PDB entry 9H3L | electron microscopy, 5.84 A resolution (low resolution: residue-level contacts below are approximate; hydrogen-bond / salt-bridge calls are withheld) | chains A and R of the 13 polymer chains in the assembly

# Chain A
Molecule: 23S ribosomal RNA
Organism: Escherichia coli
Sequence (2904 nucleotides; row label = number of the first residue in the row):
     1 GGUUAAGCGA CUAAGCGUAC ACGGUGGAUG CCCUGGCAGU CAGAGGCGAU GAAGGACGUG
    61 CUAAUCUGCG AUAAGCGUCG GUAAGGUGAU AUGAACCGUU AUAACCGGCG AUUUCCGAAU
   121 GGGGAAACCC AGUGUGUUUC GACACACUAU CAUUAACUGA AUCCAUAGGU UAAUGAGGCG
   181 AACCGGGGGA ACUGAAACAU CUAAGUACCC CGAGGAAAAG AAAUCAACCG AGAUUCCCCC
   241 AGUAGCGGCG AGCGAACGGG GAGCAGCCCA GAGCCUGAAU CAGUGUGUGU GUUAGUGGAA
   301 GCGUCUGGAA AGGCGCGCGA UACAGGGUGA CAGCCCCGUA CACAAAAAUG CACAUGCUGU
   361 GAGCUCGAUG AGUAGGGCGG GACACGUGGU AUCCUGUCUG AAUAUGGGGG GACCAUCCUC
   421 CAAGGCUAAA UACUCCUGAC UGACCGAUAG UGAACCAGUA CCGUGAGGGA AAGGCGAAAA
   481 GAACCCCGGC GAGGGGAGUG AAAAAGAACC UGAAACCGUG UACGUACAAG CAGUGGGAGC
   541 ACGCUUAGGC GUGUGACUGC GUACCUUUUG UAUAAUGGGU CAGCGACUUA UAUUCUGUAG
   601 CAAGGUUAAC CGAAUAGGGG AGCCGAAGGG AAACCGAGUC UUAACUGGGC GUUAAGUUGC
   661 AGGGUAUAGA CCCGAAACCC GGUGAUCUAG CCAUGGGCAG GUUGAAGGUU GGGUAACACU
   721 AACUGGAGGA CCGAACCGAC UAAUGUUGAA AAAUUAGCGG AUGACUUGUG GCUGGGGGUG
   781 AAAGGCCAAU CAAACCGGGA GAUAGCUGGU UCUCCCCGAA AGCUAUAUAA GUAGCGCCUC
   841 GUGAAUUCAU CUCCGGGGGU AGAGCACUGU UUCGGCAAGG GGGUCAUCCC GACUUACCAA
   901 CCCGAUGCAA ACUGCGAAUA CCGGAGAAUG UUAUCACGGG AGACACACGG CGGGUGCUAA
   961 CGUCCGUCGU GAAGAGGGAA ACAACCCAGA CCGCCAGCUA AGGUCCCAAA GUCAUGGUUA
  1021 AGUGGGAAAC GAUGUGGGAA GGCCCAGACA GCCAGGAUGU UGGCUUAGAA GCAGCCAUCA
  1081 UUUAAAGAAA GCGUAAUAGC UCACUGGUCG AGUCGGCCUG CGCGGAAGAU GUAACGGGGC
  1141 UAAACCAUGC ACCGAAGCUG CGGCAGCGAC GCUUAUGCGU UGUUGGGUAG GGGAGCGUUC
  1201 UGUAAGCCUG CGAAGGUGUG CUGUGAGGCA UGCUGGAGGU AUCAGAAGUG CGAAUGCUGA
  1261 CAUAAGUAAC GAUAAAGCGG GUGAAAAGCC CGCUCGCCGG AAGACCAAGG GUUCCUGUCC
  1321 AACGUUAAUC GGGGCAGGGU GAGUCGACCC CUAAGGCGAG GCCGAAAGGC GUAGUCGAUG
  1381 GGAAACAGGU UAAUAUUCCU GUACUUGGUG UUACUGCGAA GGGGGGACGG AGAAGGCUAU
  1441 GUUGGCCGGG CGACGGUUGU CCCGGUUUAA GCGUGUAGGC UGGUUUUCCA GGCAAAUCCG
  1501 GAAAAUCAAG GCUGAGGCGU GAUGACGAGG CACUACGGUG CUGAAGCAAC AAAUGCCCUG
  1561 CUUCCAGGAA AAGCCUCUAA GCAUCAGGUA ACAUCAAAUC GUACCCCAAA CCGACACAGG
  1621 UGGUCAGGUA GAGAAUACCA AGGCGCUUGA GAGAACUCGG GUGAAGGAAC UAGGCAAAAU
  1681 GGUGCCGUAA CUUCGGGAGA AGGCACGCUG AUAUGUAGGU GAGGUCCCUC GCGGAUGGAG
  1741 CUGAAAUCAG UCGAAGAUAC CAGCUGGCUG CAACUGUUUA UUAAAAACAC AGCACUGUGC
  1801 AAACACGAAA GUGGACGUAU ACGGUGUGAC GCCUGCCCGG UGCCGGAAGG UUAAUUGAUG
  1861 GGGUUAGCGC AAGCGAAGCU CUUGAUCGAA GCCCCGGUAA ACGGCGGCCG UAACUAUAAC
  1921 GGUCCUAAGG UAGCGAAAUU CCUUGUCGGG UAAGUUCCGA CCUGCACGAA UGGCGUAAUG
  1981 AUGGCCAGGC UGUCUCCACC CGAGACUCAG UGAAAUUGAA CUCGCUGUGA AGAUGCAGUG
  2041 UACCCGCGGC AAGACGGAAA GACCCCGUGA ACCUUUACUA UAGCUUGACA CUGAACAUUG
  2101 AGCCUUGAUG UGUAGGAUAG GUGGGAGGCU UUGAAGUGUG GACGCCAGUC UGCAUGGAGC
  2161 CGACCUUGAA AUACCACCCU UUAAUGUUUG AUGUUCUAAC GUUGACCCGU AAUCCGGGUU
  2221 GCGGACAGUG UCUGGUGGGU AGUUUGACUG GGGCGGUCUC CUCCUAAAGA GUAACGGAGG
  2281 AGCACGAAGG UUGGCUAAUC CUGGUCGGAC AUCAGGAGGU UAGUGCAAUG GCAUAAGCCA
  2341 GCUUGACUGC GAGCGUGACG GCGCGAGCAG GUGCGAAAGC AGGUCAUAGU GAUCCGGUGG
  2401 UUCUGAAUGG AAGGGCCAUC GCUCAACGGA UAAAAGGUAC UCCGGGGAUA ACAGGCUGAU
  2461 ACCGCCCAAG AGUUCAUAUC GACGGCGGUG UUUGGCACCU CGAUGUCGGC UCAUCACAUC
  2521 CUGGGGCUGA AGUAGGUCCC AAGGGUAUGG CUGUUCGCCA UUUAAAGUGG UACGCGAGCU
  2581 GGGUUUAGAA CGUCGUGAGA CAGUUCGGUC CCUAUCUGCC GUGGGCGCUG GAGAACUGAG
  2641 GGGGGCUGCU CCUAGUACGA GAGGACCGGA GUGGACGCAU CACUGGUGUU CGGGUUGUCA
  2701 UGCCAAUGGC ACUGCCCGGU AGCUAAAUGC GGAAGAGAUA AGUGCUGAAA GCAUCUAAGC
  2761 ACGAAACUUG CCCCGAGAUG AGUUCUCCCU GACCCUUUAA GGGUCCUGAA GGAACGUUGA
  2821 AGACGACGAC GUUGAUAGGC CGGGUGUGUA AGCGCAGCGA UGCGUUGAGC UAACCGGUAC
  2881 UAAUGAACCG UGAGGCUUAA CCUU
Unresolved in the structure: 685-793, 865-914, 1032-1122, 1687-1701, 1769-1983, 2054-2509, 2587-2607, 2904

# Chain R
Molecule: Large ribosomal subunit protein bL21
Organism: Escherichia coli
UniProtKB: P0AG48 (RL21_ECOLI); numbering as in UniProt (aligned over 1-103)
Sequence (103 residues; numbered 1 to 103; the number before each row is that of its first residue):
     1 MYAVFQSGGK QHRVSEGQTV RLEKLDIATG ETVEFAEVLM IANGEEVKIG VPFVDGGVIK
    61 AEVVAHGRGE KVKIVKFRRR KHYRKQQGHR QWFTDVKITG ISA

# Interface between chain A and chain R
Pairs across the interface - 59 pairs, chain A then chain R:
  A563(A) with Arg-79(R)
  C564(A) with Phe-77(R); Arg-79(R)
  C565(A) with Phe-77(R); Arg-78(R); Arg-79(R); Arg-80(R); His-82(R)
  U566(A) with Arg-80(R); His-82(R)
  U567(A) with Arg-80(R)
  U568(A) with Arg-80(R)
  U571(A) with Arg-80(R)
  U573(A) with Arg-80(R)
  A575(A) with Arg-80(R)
  U813(A) with Arg-84(R)
  C814(A) with Lys-85(R); Gln-86(R)
  C815(A) with Lys-85(R); Gln-87(R)
  A972(A) with Lys-81(R)
  A973(A) with Lys-81(R)
  G974(A) with Arg-78(R)
  A990(A) with Arg-78(R)
  C992(A) with His-89(R)
  G993(A) with Glu-23(R); Ile-74(R); His-89(R); Gln-91(R)
  C994(A) with Lys-10(R)
  A996(A) with Lys-10(R); Gln-11(R)
  G1160(A) with Gly-8(R); Gly-9(R); Lys-10(R)
  C1161(A) with Gly-8(R); Gly-9(R); Glu-23(R)
  G1162(A) with Glu-23(R); Lys-24(R); His-89(R); Gln-91(R); Trp-92(R)
  G1163(A) with Lys-24(R); Trp-92(R)
  G1186(A) with Tyr-83(R)
  G1187(A) with Tyr-83(R); Lys-85(R)
  U1222(A) with Arg-90(R)
  G1223(A) with Arg-68(R); Lys-71(R); Arg-90(R)
  U1224(A) with Arg-68(R); Gln-87(R); Gly-88(R)
  G1225(A) with Lys-71(R); Gln-86(R); Gln-87(R); Gly-88(R)
Also at the interface, not in a pair above, chain A (32 interface residues in all): A572, C812
Also at the interface, not in a pair above, chain R (28 interface residues in all): Ser-7, Lys-73, Lys-76

# Overview
The interface between chain A and chain R involves 32 residues on one side and 28 on the other.
Here chain A is 23S ribosomal RNA and chain R is Large ribosomal subunit protein bL21, both from Escherichia
coli. Entry 9H3L (50S subunit precursor C_(L29)-/(L22)-) was determined by electron microscopy (same
publication as 9H3K, 9HAL and 9HAM).
